1L3B - chains A and H of the 4 polymer chains in the assembly; structure by X-ray diffraction, 2.65 A resolution.

Chain A (and H):
Protein: Precorrin-6y methyltransferase/putative decarboxylase
From: Methanothermobacter thermautotrophicus
Notes: chain H of this document is another copy of the same molecule, construct and numbering; everything in this record applies to it too
UniProt: O26249 (CBIT_METTH); numbering as in UniProt (aligned over 1-192)
Amino-acid sequence (192 residues; row label = number of the first residue in the row):
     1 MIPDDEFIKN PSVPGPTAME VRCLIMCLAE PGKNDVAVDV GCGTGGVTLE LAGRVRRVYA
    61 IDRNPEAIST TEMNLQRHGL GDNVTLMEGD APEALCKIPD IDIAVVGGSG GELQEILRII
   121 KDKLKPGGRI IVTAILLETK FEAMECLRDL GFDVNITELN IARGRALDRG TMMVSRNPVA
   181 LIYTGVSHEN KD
Unresolved in the structure: 187-192
Modified positions: Mse1, Mse19, Mse26, Mse73, Mse87, Mse144, Mse172, Mse173 (selenomethionine; parent Met)
Construct notes: modified residue (1, 19, 26, 73, 87, 144, 172-173)

Interface between chain A and chain H:
Residue-residue contacts - 29 pairs, chain A then chain H:
  I135(A) with Mse172(H), hydrophobic; Mse173(H), hydrogen bond (backbone-backbone)
  L136(A) with T171(H); Mse172(H)
  L137(A) with T171(H), hydrogen bond (backbone-backbone)
  E138(A) with G170(H); T171(H), hydrogen bond
  K140(A) with Mse173(H)
  N160(A) with S175(H)
  R169(A) with L136(H)
  G170(A) with L136(H); E138(H)
  T171(A) with L136(H); L137(H), hydrogen bond (backbone-backbone); E138(H), hydrogen bond (backbone-side chain)
  Mse172(A) with I135(H), hydrophobic; L136(H)
  Mse173(A) with I135(H); N177(H); P178(H)
  V174(A) with N177(H)
  S175(A) with R176(H), hydrogen bond (side chain-backbone); N177(H), hydrogen bond (backbone-side chain); P178(H)
  R176(A) with S175(H)
  N177(A) with Mse173(H); V174(H); S175(H), hydrogen bond (side chain-backbone)
  P178(A) with Mse173(H)
Other interface residues (no listed pair), chain A (18 interface residues in all): A162, L167
Other interface residues (no listed pair), chain H (16 interface residues in all): K140, A162, R169

In short:
18 residues of chain A and 16 residues of chain H are in contact; the contacts include 8 hydrogen bonds. Polar
pairs include E138(A)-T171(H), S175(A)-R176(H) and S175(A)-N177(H).
Chain A and chain H are both Precorrin-6y methyltransferase/putative decarboxylase (Methanothermobacter
thermautotrophicus); the structure, MT0146, the precorrin-6Y methyltransferase (cbit) homolog from M.
thermoautotrophicum, C2 spacegroup W/ long cell, was determined by X-ray diffraction, deposited together with
1F38, 1KXZ, 1L3C and 1L3I.
